8RDL - chain A; structure by X-ray diffraction, 2.10 A resolution.

Chain A:
Name: ToxA protein
Source organism: Xenorhabdus doucetiae FRM16
UniProt: A0A068QT41 (A0A068QT41_9GAMM); residue numbers follow UniProt; this construct covers 4-246
Chain sequence (244 residues; row label = number of the first residue in the row):
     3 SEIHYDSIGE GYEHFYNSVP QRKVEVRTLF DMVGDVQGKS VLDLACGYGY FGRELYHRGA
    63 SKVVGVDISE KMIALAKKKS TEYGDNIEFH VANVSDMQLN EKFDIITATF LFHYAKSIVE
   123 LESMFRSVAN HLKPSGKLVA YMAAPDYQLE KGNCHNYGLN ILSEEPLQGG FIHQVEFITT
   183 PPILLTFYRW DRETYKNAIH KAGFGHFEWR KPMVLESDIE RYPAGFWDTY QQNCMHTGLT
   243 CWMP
Unresolved in the structure: 3-23, 219-235
Construct notes: expression tag (3)
Disulfides: Cys156-Cys236
Residues lining bound ligands: S-adenosylhomocysteine (SAH): Leu46, Ala47, Cys48, Gly49, Asp69, Ile70, Ser71, Met74, Ala94, Asn95, Val96, Thr111, Phe112, Leu113, Tyr116, Met126
Reported in the primary citation:
  - conformationally variable residues (order/disorder transition): Glu4 to Gln23
  - mutagenesis - Y7F (25- fold), Y14A, Y14F (192-fold), Y18A (2.5-fold), Q23A (7-fold), F112A (320-fold), H115A (1745-fold), Y116F (9600-fold), H238A (5-fold): decreased catalytic activity
  - mutagenesis - F112L: unchanged catalytic activity
  - mutagenesis - Y7A: abolished catalytic activity
  - catalytic residues: Tyr7, Tyr14, His115, Tyr116

In short:
Bound to chain A: S-adenosylhomocysteine. From the paper: catalytic residues Tyr7, Tyr14 and His115 among
others; Y7F, Y14A and Y14F, among others, reduce catalytic activity; 11 substitutions were tested in all.
Chain A is ToxA protein (Xenorhabdus doucetiae FRM16); the structure, Xenorhabdin methyltransferase XrdM with
SAH, was determined by X-ray diffraction (same publication as 8RDM, 8RDN and 8RDO).
